Entry 9CB1 (electron microscopy, 4.24 A resolution (low resolution: residue-level contacts below are approximate; hydrogen-bond / salt-bridge calls are withheld)); this record covers chains F and I of the 9 polymer chains in the assembly.

# Chain F
Name: 5-1 Fab Light Chain Variable Domain
From: Homo sapiens
Notes: antibody fragment or engineered binder
Sequence (214 residues; each row starts with the number of its first residue):
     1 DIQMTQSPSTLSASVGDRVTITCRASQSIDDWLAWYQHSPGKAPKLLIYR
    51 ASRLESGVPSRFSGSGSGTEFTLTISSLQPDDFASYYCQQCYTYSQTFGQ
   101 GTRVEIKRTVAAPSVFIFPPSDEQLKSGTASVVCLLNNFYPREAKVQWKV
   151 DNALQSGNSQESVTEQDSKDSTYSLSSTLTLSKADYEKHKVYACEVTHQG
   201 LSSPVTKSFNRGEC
Unresolved in the structure: 109-214
Cystine bridges: Cys23-Cys88

# Chain I
Name: Fusion glycoprotein F0
From: human metapneumovirus
UniProtKB: H6X1Z1 (H6X1Z1_9MONO); residues 1-490 here = UniProt positions 1-490
Sequence (551 residues; each row starts with the number of its first residue):
     1 MSWKVVIIFSLLITPQHGLKESYLEESCSTITEGYLSVLRTGWYTNVFTL
    51 EVGDVENLTCADGPSLIKTELDLTKSALRELRTCSADQLAREEQIENPRR
   101 RRFVLGAIACGVATAAAVTAGVAIAKCIRLESEVTAIKNCLKKTNECVST
   151 LGCGVRVLATAVRELKDFVSKNLTRAINKNKCDIPDLKMAVSFSQFNRRF
   201 LNVVRQFSDNAGITPAISKDLMTDAELARAISNMPTSAGQIKLMLENRCM
   251 VRRKGFGILIGVYGSSVIYMVQLPIFGVIDTPCWIVKAAPSCSEKKGNYA
   301 CLLREDQGWYCQNAGSTVYYPCEKDCETRGDHVFCDTAAGINVAEQSKEC
   351 NINISTTNYPCKVSCGRHPISMVALSPLGALVACYKGVSCSIGSNRVGII
   401 KQLNKGCSYITNQDADTVTIDNTVYQLSKVEGEQHVIKGRPVSSSFDPVK
   451 FPQDQFNVALDQCFESIENSQALVDQSNRILSSAEKGNTGGGGSGYIPEA
   501 PRDGQAYVRKDGEWVLLSTFLGRSLEVLFQGPGHHHHHHHHSAWSHPQFE
   551 K
Unresolved in the structure: 1-18, 86-102, 465-551
Differences from the reference sequence: engineered mutation Cys84 (Val in H6X1Z1), Arg100 (Gln in H6X1Z1), Arg101 (Ser in H6X1Z1), Cys110 (Leu in H6X1Z1), Cys127 (Thr in H6X1Z1), Cys140 (Ala in H6X1Z1), Cys147 (Ala in H6X1Z1), Cys153 (Asn in H6X1Z1), Pro185 (Ala in H6X1Z1), Lys219 (Leu in H6X1Z1), Ile231 (Val in H6X1Z1), Cys249 (Ala in H6X1Z1), Cys322 (Asn in H6X1Z1), Cys365 (Thr in H6X1Z1), Gln453 (Glu in H6X1Z1), Cys463 (Val in H6X1Z1); expression tag (491-551)
Cystine bridges: Cys28-Cys407, Cys60-Cys182, Cys110-Cys322, Cys127-Cys153, Cys140-Cys147, Cys283-Cys311, Cys292-Cys301, Cys326-Cys335, Cys350-Cys361, Cys365-Cys463, Cys384-Cys390
Glycans and other covalent adducts: N-acetylglucosamine (NAG) linked to Asn172

# Chain F / chain I interface
Contacting residue pairs (9):
  Asp31(F) with Lys171(I)
  Trp32(F) with Asn145(I); Arg163(I)
  Tyr49(F) with Lys142(I); Lys143(I)
  Arg50(F) with Lys142(I); Arg163(I)
  Arg53(F) with Lys142(I)
  Glu55(F) with Lys143(I)
Other interface residues (no listed pair), chain I (8 interface residues in all): Thr144, Lys166, Asp167

# Summary
6 residues of chain F and 8 residues of chain I are in contact. N-acetylglucosamine is covalently linked to
Asn172(I).
Chain F is 5-1 Fab Light Chain Variable Domain (Homo sapiens) and chain I is Fusion glycoprotein F0 (human
metapneumovirus); the structure, Cryo-EM Structure of the Human Neutralizing Antibody 5-1 in Complex with
Prefusion Human Metapneumovirus F Glycoprotein, was determined by electron microscopy.
